2Y8R - chain A; structure by X-ray diffraction, 2.45 A resolution.

# Chain A
Name: Apical membrane antigen, putative
Organism: Toxoplasma gondii
Notes: fragment: domains i/ii/iii, residues 64-484
Reference sequence: B9QC59 (B9QC59_TOXGO); residues 64-484 here = UniProt positions 64-484
Sequence (432 residues; numbered 59 to 490; the number before each row is that of its first residue):
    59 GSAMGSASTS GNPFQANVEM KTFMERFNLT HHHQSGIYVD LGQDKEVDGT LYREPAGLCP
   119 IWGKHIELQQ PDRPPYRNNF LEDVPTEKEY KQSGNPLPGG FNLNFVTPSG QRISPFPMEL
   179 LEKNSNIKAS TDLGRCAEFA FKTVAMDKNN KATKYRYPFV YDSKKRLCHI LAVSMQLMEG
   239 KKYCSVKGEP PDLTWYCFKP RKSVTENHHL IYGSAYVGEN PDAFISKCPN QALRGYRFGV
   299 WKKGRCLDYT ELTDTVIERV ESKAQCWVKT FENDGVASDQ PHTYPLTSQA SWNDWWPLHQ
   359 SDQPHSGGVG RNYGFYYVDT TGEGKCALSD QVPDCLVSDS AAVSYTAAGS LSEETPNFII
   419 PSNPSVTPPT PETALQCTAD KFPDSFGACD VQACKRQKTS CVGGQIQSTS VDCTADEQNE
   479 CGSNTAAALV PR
Disordered / not traced: 59-67, 203-208, 339-342, 422-424, 480-490
Disulfides: C117-C286, C194-C226, C242-C255, C304-C393, C324-C384, C435-C459, C447-C471, C452-C479
Covalently attached groups: N-acetylglucosamine (NAG) linked to N86
Differences from the reference sequence: expression tag (59-63, 485-490); engineered mutation A230 (Tyr in B9QC59)

# In short
N-acetylglucosamine is covalently linked to N86.
Chain A is Apical membrane antigen, putative (Toxoplasma gondii); the structure, Crystal structure of apo AMA1
mutant (Tyr230Ala) from Toxoplasma gondii, was determined by X-ray diffraction together with 2Y8S and 2Y8T
from the same study.
